PDB entry 6MJE | X-ray diffraction, 2.50 A resolution | chains A and B of the 4 polymer chains in the assembly

== Chain A ==
Name: Monopolin complex subunit CSM1
Organism: Candida glabrata
UniProt: A0A0W0CH22 (A0A0W0CH22_CANGB); numbering as in UniProt (aligned over 69-181)
Sequence (132 residues; numbered 50 to 181; the number before each row is that of its first residue):
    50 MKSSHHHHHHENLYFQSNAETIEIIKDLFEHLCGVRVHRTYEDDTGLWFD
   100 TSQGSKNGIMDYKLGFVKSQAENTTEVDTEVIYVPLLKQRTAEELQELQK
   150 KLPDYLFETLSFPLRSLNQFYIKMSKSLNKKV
Unresolved in the structure: 50-61, 117-126
Differences from the reference sequence: expression tag (50-68)

== Chain B ==
Name: Dsn1p
Organism: Saccharomyces cerevisiae
UniProt: A0A1L4A9Z4 (A0A1L4A9Z4_YEASX); residue numbers follow UniProt; this construct covers 71-110
Sequence (40 residues; each row starts with the number of its first residue):
    71 DLKFKRHKNKHIQGFPTLGERLDNLQDIKKAKRVENFNSS
Unresolved in the structure: 71, 80-85, 108-110
What the authors report for this chain:
  - mutagenesis - V104A/F107A, V104D/F107D: abolished binding to Csm1
  - mutagenesis - V104A/F107A, V104D/F107D, S109A/S110A: decreased localization to Mam1
  - post-translational modification sites: S109, S110
  - mutagenesis - E90K/N94K/D97K: unchanged binding to Monopolin complex subunit CSM1 (chain A)
  - mutagenesis - E90A/N94A/D97A, S109D/S110D: increased binding to Monopolin complex subunit CSM1 (chain A)
  - mutagenesis - L72A/F74A, L72D/F74D, L88A/L92A/L95A, L88D/L92D/L95D, L88K/L92K/L95K: decreased binding to Monopolin complex subunit CSM1 (chain A)
  - mutagenesis - S109D/S110D: unchanged localization
  - mutagenesis - L72A/F74A, L72D/F74D: decreased localization

== Chain A / chain B interface ==
Residue-residue contacts - 52 pairs, chain A then chain B:
  E79(A) - R76(B)  salt bridge
  R85(A) - N79(B)
  R88(A) - P86(B)
  R88(A) - E90(B)  salt bridge
  Y90(A) - P86(B)  hydrophobic
  Y90(A) - E90(B)
  Y90(A) - N94(B)  hydrogen bond
  D92(A) - N94(B)  hydrogen bond
  T94(A) - L95(B)
  T94(A) - I98(B)
  W97(A) - N94(B)
  W97(A) - I98(B)  hydrophobic
  K105(A) - K73(B)
  K105(A) - F74(B)  hydrogen bond (backbone-backbone)
  N106(A) - F74(B)
  G107(A) - F74(B)
  I108(A) - F74(B)
  I108(A) - K75(B)
  I108(A) - R76(B)
  K112(A) - N94(B)  hydrogen bond
  K112(A) - D97(B)  salt bridge
  E129(A) - R103(B)
  I131(A) - I98(B)  hydrophobic
  V133(A) - D97(B)
  Q138(A) - H77(B)  hydrogen bond (backbone-side chain)
  R139(A) - F74(B)
  R139(A) - H77(B)  hydrogen bond
  E142(A) - L72(B)
  E143(A) - L72(B)
  E143(A) - F74(B)
  E143(A) - K75(B)
  E146(A) - L72(B)
  L147(A) - F74(B)  hydrophobic
  Y154(A) - F107(B)  hydrophobic
  E157(A) - K102(B)  salt bridge
  T158(A) - D97(B)
  T158(A) - A101(B)
  T158(A) - K102(B)  hydrogen bond (backbone-backbone)
  L159(A) - A101(B)
  L159(A) - K102(B)
  S160(A) - K102(B)  hydrogen bond (backbone-backbone)
  S160(A) - R103(B)  hydrogen bond
  S160(A) - V104(B)  hydrogen bond (backbone-backbone)
  F161(A) - R103(B)
  F161(A) - V104(B)
  F161(A) - F107(B)  hydrophobic
  P162(A) - R103(B)
  P162(A) - V104(B)
  P162(A) - E105(B)
  S165(A) - E105(B)  hydrogen bond (side chain-backbone)
  Q168(A) - F107(B)
  F169(A) - F107(B)  hydrophobic
Interface residues without a listed pair, chain A (38 interface residues in all): H87, S104, D110, V116, K150, L155, K172
Interface residues without a listed pair, chain B (24 interface residues in all): T87, R91, D93, K100, N106
From the paper, about this interface:
  - interface residues, chain B: E90(B), N94(B), D97(B), V104(B), F107(B)

== Summary ==
38 residues of chain A and 24 residues of chain B are in contact; the contacts include 11 hydrogen bonds and 4
salt bridges. Polar pairs include E79(A)-R76(B), R88(A)-E90(B) and K112(A)-D97(B). From the paper: L72A/F74A,
L72D/F74D and L88A/L92A/L95A of chain B, among others, reduce binding to Monopolin complex subunit CSM1 (chain
A); interface residues E90(B), N94(B) and D97(B) among others; 11 substitutions were tested in all.
Chain A is Monopolin complex subunit CSM1 (Candida glabrata) and chain B is Dsn1p (Saccharomyces cerevisiae);
the structure, Structure of Candida glabrata Csm1: S. cerevisiae Dsn1 complex, was determined by X-ray
diffraction, deposited together with 6MJ8, 6MJB and 6MJC.
